1AQX - chains A and B; structure by X-ray diffraction, 2.00 A resolution.

Chain A (and B):
Protein: Glutathione S-transferase
Source organism: Homo sapiens
Notes: EC 2.5.1.18; chain B of this document is another copy of the same molecule, construct and numbering; everything in this record applies to it too
UniProtKB: P09211 (GTP_HUMAN); residues 1-209 here = UniProt positions 1-209
Chain sequence (209 residues; row label = number of the first residue in the row):
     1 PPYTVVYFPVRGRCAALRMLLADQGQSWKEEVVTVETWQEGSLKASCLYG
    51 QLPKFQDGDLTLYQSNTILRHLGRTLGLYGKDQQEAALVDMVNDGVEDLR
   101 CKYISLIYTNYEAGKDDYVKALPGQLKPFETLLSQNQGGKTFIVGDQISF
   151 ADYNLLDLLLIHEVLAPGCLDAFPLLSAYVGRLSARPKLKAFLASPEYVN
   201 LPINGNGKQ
Unresolved in the structure: 1
Small-molecule neighbours: GTD (1-(S-glutathionyl)-2,4,6-trinitrocyclohexa-2,5-diene): Y7, F8, V10, G12, R13, W38, K44, G50, Q51, L52, P53, Q64, S65, N66, Y108, N204, G205

Interface between chain A and chain B:
Residue-residue contacts (51; chain A residue first):
  L48(A) - M91(B)  hydrophobic
  L48(A) - P128(B)
  L48(A) - L132(B)  hydrophobic
  Y49(A) - M91(B)  hydrogen bond (side chain-backbone)
  Y49(A) - V92(B)
  Y49(A) - G95(B)
  Y49(A) - P128(B)  hydrophobic
  L60(A) - Q84(B)
  L62(A) - M91(B)  hydrophobic
  Y63(A) - M91(B)
  Q64(A) - D94(B)
  Q64(A) - G95(B)
  N66(A) - D94(B)
  T67(A) - A87(B)
  T67(A) - D90(B)  hydrogen bond (side chain-backbone)
  T67(A) - M91(B)
  T67(A) - D94(B)  hydrogen bond
  R70(A) - R70(B)
  R70(A) - D90(B)
  R74(A) - Y79(B)  hydrogen bond
  R74(A) - Q83(B)
  R74(A) - A86(B)  hydrogen bond (side chain-backbone)
  R74(A) - A87(B)
  R74(A) - D90(B)  salt bridge
  Y79(A) - R74(B)
  Q83(A) - R74(B)  hydrogen bond (side chain-backbone)
  Q83(A) - T75(B)
  Q84(A) - D59(B)  hydrogen bond
  Q84(A) - L60(B)
  A86(A) - R74(B)
  A87(A) - L62(B)  hydrophobic
  A87(A) - T67(B)
  A87(A) - H71(B)
  L88(A) - L60(B)  hydrophobic
  L88(A) - L62(B)  hydrophobic
  D90(A) - T67(B)  hydrogen bond (backbone-side chain)
  D90(A) - R74(B)  salt bridge
  M91(A) - Y49(B)  hydrogen bond (backbone-side chain)
  M91(A) - L62(B)  hydrophobic
  M91(A) - Y63(B)  hydrogen bond (side chain-backbone)
  M91(A) - T67(B)  hydrogen bond (backbone-side chain)
  V92(A) - Y49(B)
  D94(A) - Q64(B)
  D94(A) - N66(B)
  D94(A) - T67(B)
  G95(A) - Y49(B)
  G95(A) - Q64(B)
  P128(A) - L48(B)
  P128(A) - Y49(B)  hydrophobic
  F129(A) - Y49(B)
  L132(A) - L48(B)  hydrophobic
Other interface residues (no listed pair), chain A (28 interface residues in all): T61, H71, T75, D98
Other interface residues (no listed pair), chain B (29 interface residues in all): T61, L88, D98, F129

Summary:
28 residues of chain A face 29 of chain B across their interface, with 11 hydrogen bonds and 2 salt bridges.
Polar pairs include R74(A)-D90(B), Y49(A)-M91(B) and T67(A)-D90(B). Chain A binds compound GTD.
Chain A and chain B are both Glutathione S-transferase (Homo sapiens); the structure, Glutathione
S-transferase in complex with meisenheimer complex, was determined by X-ray diffraction together with 1AQW and
1AQV from the same study.
